5G4F - chains D and E of the 6 polymer chains in the assembly; structure by electron microscopy, 7.00 A resolution (low resolution: residue-level contacts below are approximate; hydrogen-bond / salt-bridge calls are withheld).

Chain D (and E):
Protein: Vcp-like atpase
Organism: Thermoplasma acidophilum
Notes: chain E of this document is another copy of the same molecule, construct and numbering; everything in this record applies to it too
Reference sequence: O05209 (VAT_THEAC); residues 1-726 here = UniProt positions 1-726
Chain sequence (726 residues; numbered 1 to 726; the number before each row is that of its first residue):
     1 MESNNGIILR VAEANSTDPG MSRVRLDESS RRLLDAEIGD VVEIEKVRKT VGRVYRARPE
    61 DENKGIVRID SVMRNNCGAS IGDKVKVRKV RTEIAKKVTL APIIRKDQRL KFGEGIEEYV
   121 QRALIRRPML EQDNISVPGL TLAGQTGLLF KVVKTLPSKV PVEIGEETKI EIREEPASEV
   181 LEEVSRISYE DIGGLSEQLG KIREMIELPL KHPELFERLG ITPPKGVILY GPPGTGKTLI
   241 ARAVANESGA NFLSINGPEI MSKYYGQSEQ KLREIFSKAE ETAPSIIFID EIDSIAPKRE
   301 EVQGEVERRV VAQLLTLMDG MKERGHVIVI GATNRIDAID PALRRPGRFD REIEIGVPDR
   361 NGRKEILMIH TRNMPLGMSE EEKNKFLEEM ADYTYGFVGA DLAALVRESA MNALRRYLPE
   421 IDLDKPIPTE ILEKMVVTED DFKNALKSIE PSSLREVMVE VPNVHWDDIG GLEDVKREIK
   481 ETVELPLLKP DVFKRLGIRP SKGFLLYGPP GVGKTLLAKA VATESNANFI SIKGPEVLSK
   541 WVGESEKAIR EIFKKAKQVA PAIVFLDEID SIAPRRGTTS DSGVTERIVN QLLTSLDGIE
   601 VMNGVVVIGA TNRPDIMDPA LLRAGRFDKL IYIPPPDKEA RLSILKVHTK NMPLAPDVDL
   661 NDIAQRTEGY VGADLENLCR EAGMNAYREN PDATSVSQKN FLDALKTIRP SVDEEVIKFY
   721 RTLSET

Chain D / chain E interface:
Pairs across the interface (116; chain D residue first):
  K106(D) with R218(E); R324(E)
  D107(D) with R218(E)
  Q108(D) with R324(E)
  L110(D) with E214(E)
  K111(D) with E214(E); L219(E)
  L140(D) with L219(E)
  T141(D) with L219(E); G220(E)
  L142(D) with G220(E); I221(E)
  A143(D) with E217(E); R218(E); I221(E); T222(E)
  G144(D) with T222(E)
  P258(D) with A312(E); T316(E)
  E259(D) with T316(E)
  M261(D) with R309(E)
  S262(D) with R309(E); A312(E); Q313(E); T316(E)
  K263(D) with R309(E)
  Q303(D) with E305(E)
  E307(D) with E305(E)
  Y393(D) with V601(E); M602(E)
  T394(D) with E600(E); M602(E)
  Y395(D) with E600(E)
  R407(D) with I221(E); T222(E); D350(E)
  A410(D) with I221(E)
  M411(D) with M205(E); I221(E)
  L414(D) with L208(E); I221(E)
  R415(D) with M1(E); K201(E)
  R416(D) with M1(E)
  P419(D) with M1(E); R10(E)
  E420(D) with M1(E)
  D422(D) with R10(E); G82(E); K84(E)
  L423(D) with K211(E); H212(E); L215(E)
  D424(D) with K211(E); H212(E)
  L446(D) with M602(E); N603(E)
  K447(D) with A560(E); P561(E); N603(E)
  I449(D) with Q558(E); N603(E)
  E450(D) with R351(E); E352(E)
  P451(D) with Q558(E)
  S452(D) with Q558(E)
  G511(D) with R623(E)
  P535(D) with T594(E)
  L538(D) with N590(E)
  S539(D) with Q591(E)
  V542(D) with K547(E)
  R575(D) with T585(E); R587(E)
  R576(D) with S582(E); G583(E)
  G577(D) with G583(E)
  T578(D) with D581(E); S582(E); G583(E)
  T579(D) with S582(E)
  M652(D) with G497(E)
  P653(D) with G497(E); I498(E)
  A673(D) with R623(E)
  N677(D) with L622(E); R623(E); A624(E)
  R680(D) with R499(E); A624(E); D628(E)
  E681(D) with D628(E)
  M684(D) with E481(E); P500(E); D628(E); K629(E)
  Y687(D) with I498(E); R499(E); P500(E)
  E689(D) with L496(E); I498(E)
  P691(D) with L485(E); F493(E)
  D692(D) with E481(E); L485(E)
  L705(D) with E725(E)
  K706(D) with S724(E); E725(E)
  T707(D) with S724(E); E725(E); T726(E)
  I708(D) with E725(E); T726(E)
  R709(D) with E725(E); T726(E)
  P710(D) with T726(E)
  S711(D) with T726(E)
Also at the interface, not in a pair above, chain D (75 interface residues in all): N256, Y264, V306, M390, G396, A400, I421, S448, P510, N651
Also at the interface, not in a pair above, chain E (72 interface residues in all): S3, G200, E204, F216, P223, P224, L315, D319, P346, K489, K557, V559, E586, F627

In short:
75 residues of chain D and 72 residues of chain E are in contact.
Chain D and chain E are both Vcp-like atpase (Thermoplasma acidophilum); the structure, Structure of the
ADP-bound VAT complex, was determined by electron microscopy, deposited together with 5G4G.
